PDB entry 6X4G | X-ray diffraction, 3.50 A resolution | chains A and C of the 3 polymer chains in the assembly

Chain A:
Protein: Inducible T-cell costimulator
Organism: Homo sapiens
Reference sequence: Q9Y6W8 (ICOS_HUMAN); numbering as in UniProt (aligned over 19-129)
Amino-acid sequence (119 residues; each row starts with the number of its first residue):
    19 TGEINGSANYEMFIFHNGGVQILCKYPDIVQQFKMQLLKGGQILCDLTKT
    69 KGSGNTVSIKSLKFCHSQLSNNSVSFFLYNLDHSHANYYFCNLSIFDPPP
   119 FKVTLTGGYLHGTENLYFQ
Disordered / not traced: 19-29, 129-137
Disulfide bonds: Cys-42/Cys-109, Cys-63/Cys-83
Covalent attachments: N-acetylglucosamine (NAG) linked to Asn-89; glycan linked to Asn-110
Sequence notes: expression tag (130-137)
Swiss-Prot annotation at these positions:
  - glycosylation (N-linked (GlcNAc...) asparagine): Asn-89, Asn-110
  - mutagenesis: Asn-110 (N110Q: About 4.3-fold improvement in binding affinity to ICOSLG)
From the paper describing this entry:
  - post-translational modification sites: Asn-110
  - mutagenesis - N110Q (4.3-fold): increased binding to ICOS ligand (chain C)
  - specificity-determining residues: Gln-50, Lys-52

Chain C:
Protein: ICOS ligand
Organism: Homo sapiens
Reference sequence: O75144 (ICOSL_HUMAN); residue numbers follow UniProt; this construct covers 19-248
Amino-acid sequence (240 residues; numbered 17 to 256; the number before each row is that of its first residue):
    17 TGDTQEKEVRAMVGSDVELSCACPEGSRFDLNDVYVYWQTSESKTVVTYH
    67 IPQNSSLENVDSRYRNRALMSPAGMLRGDFSLRLFNVTPQDEQKFHCLVL
   117 SQSLGFQEVLSVEVTLHVAANFSVPVVSAPHSPSQDELTFTCTSINGYPR
   167 PNVYWINKTDNSLLDQALQNDTVFLNMRGLYDVVSVLRIARTPSVNIGCC
   217 IENVLLQQNLTVGSQTGNDIGERDKITENPVSGTENLYFQ
Disordered / not traced: 17-18, 150-152, 231-256
Disulfide bonds: Cys-37/Cys-113, Cys-158/Cys-215
Covalent attachments: N-acetylglucosamine (NAG) linked to Asn-70, Asn-102, Asn-137, Asn-173, Asn-186, Asn-225
Sequence notes: cloning artifact (17-18); expression tag (249-256)
Swiss-Prot annotation at these positions:
  - glycosylation (N-linked (GlcNAc...) asparagine): Asn-70, Asn-137, Asn-173, Asn-186, Asn-225
  - natural variant: Asn-219 (N219K: In IMD119; uncertain significance)

How chain A and chain C interact:
Contacting residue pairs - 22 pairs, chain A then chain C:
  Gln-50(A) / Tyr-51(C)  hydrogen bond
  Gln-50(A) / Ile-67(C)
  Lys-52(A) / Gly-121(C)  hydrogen bond (side chain-backbone)
  Thr-66(A) / Phe-122(C)
  Thr-68(A) / Tyr-51(C)
  Thr-68(A) / Gln-118(C)  hydrogen bond
  Gly-70(A) / Gln-69(C)
  Ser-71(A) / Gln-69(C)
  Phe-114(A) / Tyr-53(C)  hydrogen bond (backbone-side chain)
  Phe-114(A) / Leu-116(C)  hydrophobic
  Phe-114(A) / Phe-122(C)  hydrophobic
  Asp-115(A) / Ile-67(C)
  Pro-116(A) / Asn-75(C)
  Pro-117(A) / Val-62(C)
  Pro-117(A) / Tyr-65(C)  hydrophobic
  Pro-118(A) / Gln-55(C)
  Pro-118(A) / Lys-60(C)
  Pro-118(A) / Val-62(C)
  Phe-119(A) / Tyr-53(C)  hydrophobic
  Phe-119(A) / Gln-55(C)  hydrogen bond (backbone-side chain)
  Phe-119(A) / Leu-114(C)  hydrophobic
  Phe-119(A) / Leu-116(C)  hydrophobic
Interface residues without a listed pair, chain A (13 interface residues in all): Lys-120
The authors on this interface:
  - interface residues, chain A: Thr-66(A), Phe-114(A)
  - hot spots on chain A (mutagenesis) - Q50A, F114A, F119A: abolished binding to ICOS ligand (chain C)
  - interface residues, chain C: Tyr-51(C), Tyr-53(C), Gln-55(C), Lys-60(C), Val-62(C), Ile-67(C), Gln-69(C), Asn-75(C), Leu-114(C), Leu-116(C), Gln-118(C), Gly-121(C), Phe-122(C)

In short:
The interface between chain A and chain C involves 13 residues on one side and 14 on the other, with 5
hydrogen bonds. Polar contacts include Gln-50(A)/Tyr-51(C), Lys-52(A)/Gly-121(C) and Thr-68(A)/Gln-118(C).
From the paper: Q50A, F114A and F119A of chain A abolish binding to ICOS ligand (chain C); interface residues
Thr-66(A), Phe-114(A) and Tyr-51(C) among others.
Here chain A is Inducible T-cell costimulator and chain C is ICOS ligand, both from Homo sapiens. Entry 6X4G
(Crystal structure of ICOS in complex with ICOS-L and an anti ICOS-L VNAR domain) was determined by X-ray
diffraction.
